PDB entry 8IOE | electron microscopy, 2.86 A resolution | chains A and L of the 12 polymer chains in the assembly

== Chain A (and L) ==
Name: Probable phosphoketolase
Source organism: Synechococcus elongatus (strain ATCC 33912 / PCC 7942 / FACHB-805)
Notes: chain L of this document is another copy of the same molecule, construct and numbering; everything in this record applies to it too
Reference sequence: A0A8T9U4A0 (A0A8T9U4A0_SYNEL); numbering as in UniProt (aligned over 1-796)
Sequence (796 residues; each row starts with the number of its first residue):
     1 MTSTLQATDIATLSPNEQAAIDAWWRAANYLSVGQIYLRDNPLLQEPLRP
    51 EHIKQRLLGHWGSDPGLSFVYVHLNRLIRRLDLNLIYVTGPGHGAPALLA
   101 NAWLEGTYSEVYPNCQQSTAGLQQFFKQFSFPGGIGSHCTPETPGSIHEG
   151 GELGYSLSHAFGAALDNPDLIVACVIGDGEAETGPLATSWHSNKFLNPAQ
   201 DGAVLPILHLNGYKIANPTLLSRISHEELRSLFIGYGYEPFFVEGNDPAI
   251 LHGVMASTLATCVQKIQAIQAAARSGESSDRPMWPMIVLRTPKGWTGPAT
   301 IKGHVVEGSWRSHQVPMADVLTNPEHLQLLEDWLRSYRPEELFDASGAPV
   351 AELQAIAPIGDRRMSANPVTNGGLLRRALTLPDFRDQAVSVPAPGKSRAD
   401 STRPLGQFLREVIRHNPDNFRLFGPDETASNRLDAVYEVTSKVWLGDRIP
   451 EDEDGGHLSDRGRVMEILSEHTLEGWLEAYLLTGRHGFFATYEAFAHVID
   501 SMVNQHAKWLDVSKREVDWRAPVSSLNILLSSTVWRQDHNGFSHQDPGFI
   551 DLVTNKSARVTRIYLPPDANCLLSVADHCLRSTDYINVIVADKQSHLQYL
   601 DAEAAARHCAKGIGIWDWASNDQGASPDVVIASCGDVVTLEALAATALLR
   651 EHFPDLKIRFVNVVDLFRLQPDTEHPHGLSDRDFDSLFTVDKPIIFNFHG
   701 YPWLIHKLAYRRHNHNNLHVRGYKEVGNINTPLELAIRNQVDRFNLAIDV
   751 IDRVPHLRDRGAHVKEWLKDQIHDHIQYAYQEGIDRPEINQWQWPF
Unresolved in the structure: 1-8, 473 (chain L: 1-8)
Bound ions: Mg2+: D178, N211, Y213 (together with thiamine diphosphate)
Residues lining bound ligands:
  - thiamine diphosphate (TPP), molecule 1: S63, P91, H93, G151, E152, L153, G177, D178, G179, E180, T183, H209, N211, Y213, K214, I215, T219, K293, H313
  - thiamine diphosphate (TPP), molecule 2: D426, E427, L468, F495, G541

== Chain A / chain L interface ==
Contacting residue pairs (10):
  P113(A) - L374(L)
  P113(A) - R376(L)
  P113(A) - R377(L)
  N114(A) - R377(L)
  N114(A) - A378(L)  hydrogen bond (side chain-backbone)
  L374(A) - P113(L)
  R376(A) - P113(L)
  R377(A) - P113(L)
  R377(A) - N114(L)
  A378(A) - N114(L)  hydrogen bond (backbone-side chain)
Also at the interface, not in a pair above, chain A (9 interface residues in all): Q116, D518, P522
Also at the interface, not in a pair above, chain L (9 interface residues in all): Q116, D518, P522

== Overview ==
Chain A and chain L each contribute 9 residues to their interface, with 2 hydrogen bonds. Its one
hydrogen-bonded contact is N114(A)-A378(L). Bound to chain A: thiamine diphosphate. D178(A), N211(A) and
Y213(A) form the Mg2+ site.
Chain A and chain L are both Probable phosphoketolase (Synechococcus elongatus (strain ATCC 33912 / PCC 7942 /
FACHB-805)); the structure, Cryo-EM structure of cyanobacteria phosphoketolase in dodecameric assembly, was
determined by electron microscopy (same publication as 8IO6, 8IO7, 8IO8, 8IO9 and 8IOA).
